PDB entry 2BVS | X-ray diffraction, 1.40 A resolution | chains H and I of the 3 polymer chains in the assembly

Chain H:
Protein: Alpha thrombin
Source organism: Homo sapiens
Notes: EC 3.4.21.5; fragment: large subunit, residues 364-622
UniProt: P00734 (THRB_HUMAN); the construct lacks a stretch of the UniProt sequence and is renumbered around it, so the offset changes along the chain: 16-37 = UniProt 364-385; 38-60 = UniProt 387-409; 61-77 = UniProt 419-435; 78-97 = UniProt 437-456; 8 more segments
Sequence (259 residues; numbered 16 to 247 plus 28 insertion-coded residues; 1 number in that range is skipped by the numbering (no residue carries it; nothing is unmodelled there); the number before each row is that of its first residue; a row labelled like 60A-60I holds insertion residues (60A, then the next letters in order)):
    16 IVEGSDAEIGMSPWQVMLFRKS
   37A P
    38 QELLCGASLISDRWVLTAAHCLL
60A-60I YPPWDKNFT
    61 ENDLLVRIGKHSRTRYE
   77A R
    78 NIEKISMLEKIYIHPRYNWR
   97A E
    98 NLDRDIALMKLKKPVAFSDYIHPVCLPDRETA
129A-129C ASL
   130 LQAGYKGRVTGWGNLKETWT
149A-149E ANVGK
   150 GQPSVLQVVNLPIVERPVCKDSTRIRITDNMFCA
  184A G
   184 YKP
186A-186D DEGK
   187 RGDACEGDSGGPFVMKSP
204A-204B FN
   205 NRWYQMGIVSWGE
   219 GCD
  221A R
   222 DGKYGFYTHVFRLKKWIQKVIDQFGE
Unresolved in the structure: 148-149, 149A-149D, 247
Disulfides: Cys-42/Cys-58, Cys-168/Cys-182, Cys-191/Cys-220
Ligand contacts: 2CE (N-[2-(2-carbamoylmethoxy-ethoxy)-ethyl]-2-[2-(4-chloro-phenylsulfanyl)-acetylamino]-3-(4-guanidino-phenyl)-propionamide): His-57, Tyr-60A, Trp-60D, Lys-60F, Leu-99, Asp-189, Ala-190, Cys-191, Glu-192, Ser-195, Val-213, Ser-214, Trp-215, Gly-216, Glu-217, Gly-219, Cys-220, Gly-226, Phe-227, Tyr-228

Chain I:
Protein: Hirudin variant-2
UniProt: P09945 (HIRV2_HIRME); residues 9-19 here correspond to UniProt positions 61-71 (UniProt number = residue number + 52)
Sequence (11 residues; row label = number of the first residue in the row):
     9 GDFEEIPEEYL
Modified positions: Tyr-18 (o-sulfo-l-tyrosine; TYS)

Chain H / chain I interface:
Contacting residue pairs (24; chain H residue first):
  Phe-34(H) / Phe-11(I)  hydrophobic
  Lys-36(H) / Leu-19(I)
  Gln-38(H) / Asp-10(I)
  Gln-38(H) / Glu-13(I)  hydrogen bond
  Gln-38(H) / Ile-14(I)
  Leu-40(H) / Phe-11(I)  hydrophobic
  Leu-65(H) / Tyr-18(I)
  Leu-65(H) / Leu-19(I)  hydrophobic
  Arg-67(H) / Ile-14(I)
  Arg-73(H) / Phe-11(I)
  Thr-74(H) / Asp-10(I)
  Thr-74(H) / Phe-11(I)
  Thr-74(H) / Glu-12(I)  hydrogen bond (backbone-backbone)
  Arg-75(H) / Glu-12(I)
  Tyr-76(H) / Glu-12(I)  hydrogen bond (backbone-side chain)
  Tyr-76(H) / Glu-13(I)
  Tyr-76(H) / Ile-14(I)  hydrophobic
  Tyr-76(H) / Pro-15(I)
  Tyr-76(H) / Tyr-18(I)
  Glu-80(H) / Tyr-18(I)
  Lys-81(H) / Tyr-18(I)
  Ile-82(H) / Ile-14(I)  hydrophobic
  Ile-82(H) / Tyr-18(I)
  Met-84(H) / Tyr-18(I)
Other interface residues (no listed pair), chain H (16 interface residues in all): Met-32, Glu-39

Overview:
The interface between chain H and chain I involves 16 residues on one side and 8 on the other, with 3 hydrogen
bonds. Polar contacts include Gln-38(H)/Glu-13(I), Tyr-76(H)/Glu-12(I) and Thr-74(H)/Glu-12(I). Ligands of
chain H: compound 2CE.
Here chain H is Alpha thrombin (Homo sapiens) and chain I is Hirudin variant-2. Entry 2BVS (Human thrombin
complexed with fragment-based small molecules occupying the S1 pocket) was determined by X-ray diffraction.
